PDB entry 9EE9 | electron microscopy, 3.16 A resolution | chains B and D of the 5 polymer chains in the assembly

== Chain B ==
Protein: Guanine nucleotide-binding protein G(I)/G(S)/G(T) subunit beta-1
Source organism: Homo sapiens
UniProtKB: P62873 (GBB1_HUMAN); residues 2-340 here = UniProt positions 2-340
Amino-acid sequence (345 residues; each row starts with the number of its first residue; numbers below 1 keep their minus sign (Gly-4 is residue -4)):
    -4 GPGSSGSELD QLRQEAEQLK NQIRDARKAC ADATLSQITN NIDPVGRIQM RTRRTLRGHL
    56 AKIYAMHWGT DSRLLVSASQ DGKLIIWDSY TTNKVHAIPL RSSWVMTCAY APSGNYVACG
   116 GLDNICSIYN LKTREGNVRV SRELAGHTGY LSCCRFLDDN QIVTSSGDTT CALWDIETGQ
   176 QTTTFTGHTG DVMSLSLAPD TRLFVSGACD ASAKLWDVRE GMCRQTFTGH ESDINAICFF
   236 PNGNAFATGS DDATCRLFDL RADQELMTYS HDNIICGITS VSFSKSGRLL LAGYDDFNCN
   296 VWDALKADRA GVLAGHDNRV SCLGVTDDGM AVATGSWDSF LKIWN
Not modelled in the structure: -4 to 4
Differences from the reference sequence: expression tag (-4 to 1)
Disulfide bonds: Cys121-Cys149
Swiss-Prot annotation at these positions:
  - modified residue: Ser2 (N-acetylserine), His266 (Phosphohistidine)
  - natural variant: Leu30 (L30F: In MRD42; uncertain significance), Arg52 (R52G: In MRD42), Gly64 (G64V: In MRD42), Asp76 (D76E: In MRD42; D76G: In MRD42), Gly77 (G77S: In MRD42), Lys78 (K78R: In MRD42), Ile80 (I80N: In MRD42; I80T: In MRD42), His91 (H91R: In MRD42; uncertain significance), Ala92 (A92T: In MRD42), Pro94 (P94S: In MRD42), Leu95 (L95P: In MRD42), Arg96 (R96L: In MRD42), 5 further natural variant entries in UniProt

== Chain D ==
Protein: Guanine nucleotide-binding protein G(s) subunit alpha isoforms short
Source organism: Homo sapiens
Notes: EC 3.6.5.-
UniProtKB: P63092 (GNAS2_HUMAN); aligned in 2 segments with insertions or deletions, so no single offset holds: 5-195 ~ UniProt 5-64; 204-384 ~ UniProt 204-394
Amino-acid sequence (263 residues; each row starts with the number of its first residue; note: 131 numbers in that range are skipped by the numbering (no residue carries them; nothing is unmodelled there); numbers below 1 keep their minus sign (Met-9 is residue -9)):
    -9 MGHHHHHHEN LYFQGNSKTE DQRNEEKAQR EANKKIEKQL QKDKQVYRAT HRLLLLGADN
    51 SGKSTIVKQM R
   193 ILHGGSGGSG GTSGIFETKF QVDKVNFHMF DVGGQRDERR KWIQCFNDVT AIIFVVDSSD
   253 YNRLQEALNL FKSIWNNRWL RTISVILFLN KQDLLAEKVL AGKSKIEDYF PEFARYTTPE
   313 DATPEPGEDP RVTRAKYFIR DEFLRISTAS GDGRHYCYPH FTCAVDTENA RRIFNDCRDI
   373 IQRMHLRQYE LL
Not modelled in the structure: -9 to 9, 193-205, 384
Differences from the reference sequence: initiating methionine (-9); expression tag (-8 to 4); conflict Asp49 (Gly in P63092), Asn50 (Glu in P63092), Asp249 (Ala in P63092), Asp252 (Ser in P63092), Ala362 (Ile372 in P63092), Ile365 (Val375 in P63092); linker (196-203)

== How chain B and chain D interact ==
Contacting residue pairs (31):
  Gly53(B) - Leu30(D)
  Leu55(B) - Lys34(D)
  Ala56(B) - Tyr37(D)
  Tyr59(B) - Cys237(D)
  Asp83(B) - Gln19(D)
  Thr86(B) - Gln19(D)
  Thr87(B) - Asn23(D)
  Asn88(B) - Gln19(D)  hydrogen bond
  Asn88(B) - Asn23(D)
  Lys89(B) - Ile26(D)
  Lys89(B) - Glu27(D)  salt bridge
  Trp99(B) - Phe222(D)  hydrophobic
  Trp99(B) - Cys237(D)
  Trp99(B) - Phe238(D)  hydrophobic
  Met101(B) - Cys237(D)  hydrophobic
  Leu117(B) - Gly206(D)
  Leu117(B) - Gln227(D)  hydrogen bond (backbone-side chain)
  Asn119(B) - Gln227(D)  hydrogen bond
  Thr143(B) - Gly226(D)
  Gly144(B) - Gln227(D)
  Tyr145(B) - Gln227(D)  hydrogen bond (backbone-side chain)
  Tyr145(B) - Lys233(D)
  Gly162(B) - Arg228(D)  hydrogen bond (backbone-side chain)
  Met188(B) - Lys233(D)
  Cys204(B) - Arg232(D)  hydrogen bond (backbone-side chain)
  Cys204(B) - Lys233(D)
  Asp228(B) - Arg232(D)  salt bridge
  Asp228(B) - Lys233(D)  salt bridge
  Arg314(B) - Gln236(D)
  Arg314(B) - Trp271(D)
  Trp332(B) - Asn239(D)
Also at the interface, not in a pair above, chain B (29 interface residues in all): Asp76, Lys78, Asp118, Asp163, Thr164, Asn230, Asp290
Also at the interface, not in a pair above, chain D (23 interface residues in all): Arg20, Asp33, Ile207, Trp234

== In short ==
Chain B and chain D form an interface of 29 and 23 residues respectively; the contacts include 6 hydrogen
bonds and 3 salt bridges. Among the polar pairs are Lys89(B)-Glu27(D), Asp228(B)-Arg232(D) and
Asp228(B)-Lys233(D).
Chain B is Guanine nucleotide-binding protein G(I)/G(S)/G(T) subunit beta-1 and chain D is Guanine
nucleotide-binding protein G(s) subunit alpha isoforms short, both from Homo sapiens; the structure, Cryo-EM
structure of the adenosine A2A receptor intermediate bound to a miniGs heterotrimer, was determined by
electron microscopy (same publication as 9EE8 and 9EEA).
